PDB entry 6XKZ | electron microscopy, 7.20 A resolution (low resolution: residue-level contacts below are approximate; hydrogen-bond / salt-bridge calls are withheld) | chains E and Q of the 9 polymer chains in the assembly

[Chain E]
Name: Ubiquinol-cytochrome c reductase iron-sulfur subunit
Source organism: Rhodobacter capsulatus (strain ATCC BAA-309 / NBRC 16581 / SB1003)
Notes: EC 7.1.1.8
UniProtKB: D5ANZ2 (UCRI_RHOCB); residue numbers follow UniProt; this construct covers 1-191
Amino-acid sequence (191 residues; row label = number of the first residue in the row):
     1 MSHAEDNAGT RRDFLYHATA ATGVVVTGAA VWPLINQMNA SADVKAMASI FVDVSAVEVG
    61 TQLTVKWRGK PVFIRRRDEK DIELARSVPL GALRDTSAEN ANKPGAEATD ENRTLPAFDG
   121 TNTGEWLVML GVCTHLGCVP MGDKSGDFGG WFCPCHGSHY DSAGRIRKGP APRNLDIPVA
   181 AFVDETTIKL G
Disordered / not traced: 1-10
Cystine bridges: Cys138-Cys155
Bound ions: 2Fe-2S cluster Fe: Cys133, His135, Cys153, His156
Ligand contacts: 2Fe-2S cluster (FES): Cys133, His135, Leu136, Gly137, Cys138, Cys153, Cys155, His156, Ser158
Swiss-Prot annotation at these positions:
  - binding site ([2Fe-2S] cluster): Cys133, His135, Cys153, His156

[Chain Q]
Name: Cytochrome c1
Source organism: Rhodobacter capsulatus (strain ATCC BAA-309 / NBRC 16581 / SB1003)
UniProtKB: D5ANZ4 (CY1_RHOCB); residues -20 to 258 here correspond to UniProt positions 1-279 (UniProt number = residue number + 21)
Amino-acid sequence (279 residues; row label = number of the first residue in the row; numbers below 1 keep their minus sign (Met-20 is residue -20)):
   -20 MKKLLISAVS ALVLGSGAAF ANSNVPDHAF SFEGIFGKYD QAQLRRGFQV YNEVCSACHG
    40 MKFVPIRTLA DDGGPQLDPT FVREYAAGLD TIIDKDSGEE RDRKETDMFP TRVGDGMGPD
   100 LSVMAKARAG FSGPAGSGMN QLFKGMGGPE YIYNYVIGFE ENPECAPEGI DGYYYNKTFQ
   160 IGGVPDTCKD AAGVKITHGS WARMPPPLVD DQVTYEDGTP ATVDQMAQDV SAFLMWAAEP
   220 KLVARKQMGL VAMVMLGLLS VMLYLTNKRL WAPYKGHKA
Disordered / not traced: -20 to 4, 108-125, 258
Covalent attachments: heme c (HEC) linked to Cys34, Cys37
Bound ions: heme c Fe: His38, Met183
Ligand contacts: heme c (HEC): Val33, His38, Gly95, Met96, Gly97, Pro98, Leu100, Met103, Arg107, Tyr130, Ile131, Tyr134, Val135, Phe158, Ala181, Arg182, Met183, Pro184, Pro186, Leu187, Val209
Swiss-Prot annotation at these positions:
  - binding site (heme c): Cys34, Cys37, His38, Met183

[How chain E and chain Q interact]
Residue-residue contacts - 13 pairs, chain E then chain Q:
  Arg11(E) - Arg248(Q)
  Arg12(E) - Arg248(Q)
  Leu15(E) - Thr245(Q)
  Leu15(E) - Arg248(Q)
  Ala18(E) - Met241(Q)
  Thr19(E) - Met241(Q)
  Thr19(E) - Thr245(Q)
  Thr22(E) - Leu238(Q)
  Thr22(E) - Met241(Q)
  Gly23(E) - Leu238(Q)
  Ala42(E) - Arg46(Q)
  Asp43(E) - Arg46(Q)
  Ala46(E) - Thr85(Q)
Other interface residues (no listed pair), chain E (13 interface residues in all): Val25, Val26, Ala29
Other interface residues (no listed pair), chain Q (10 interface residues in all): Met234, Leu235, Leu242, Leu244

[In short]
The interface between chain E and chain Q involves 13 residues on one side and 10 on the other. Chain E binds
2Fe-2S cluster. Heme c is covalently linked to Cys34(Q).
Chain E is Ubiquinol-cytochrome c reductase iron-sulfur subunit and chain Q is Cytochrome c1, both from
Rhodobacter capsulatus (strain ATCC BAA-309 / NBRC 16581 / SB1003); the structure, R. capsulatus CIII2CIV
tripartite super-complex, conformation B (SC-1B), was determined by electron microscopy (same publication as
6XI0, 6XKT, 6XKU, 6XKV, 6XKW and 6XKX).
